Entry 6WXY (X-ray diffraction, 2.10 A resolution); this record covers chains B and C of the 3 polymer chains in the assembly.

[Chain B (and C)]
Name: Card1
Organism: Treponema succinifaciens (strain ATCC 33096 / DSM 2489 / 6091)
Notes: chain C of this document is another copy of the same molecule, construct and numbering; everything in this record applies to it too
UniProt: F2NWD3 (F2NWD3_TRES6); residues 1-373 here = UniProt positions 1-373
Amino-acid sequence (382 residues; row label = number of the first residue in the row):
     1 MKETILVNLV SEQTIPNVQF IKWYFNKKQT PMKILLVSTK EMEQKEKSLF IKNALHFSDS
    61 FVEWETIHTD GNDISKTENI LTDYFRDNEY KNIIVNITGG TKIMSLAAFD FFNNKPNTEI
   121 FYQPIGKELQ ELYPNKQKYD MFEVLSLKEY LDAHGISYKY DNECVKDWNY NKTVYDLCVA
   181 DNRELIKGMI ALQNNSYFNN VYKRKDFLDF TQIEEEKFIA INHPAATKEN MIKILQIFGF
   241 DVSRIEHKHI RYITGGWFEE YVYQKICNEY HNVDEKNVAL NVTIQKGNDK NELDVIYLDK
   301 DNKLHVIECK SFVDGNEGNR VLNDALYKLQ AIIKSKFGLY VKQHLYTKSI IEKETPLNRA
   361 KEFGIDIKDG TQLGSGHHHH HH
Unresolved in the structure: 1, 374-382
Construct notes: expression tag (374-382)
Reported in the primary citation:
  - specificity-determining residues: Leu339 (proposed by the authors, not directly observed)
  - catalytic residues: Glu259, Asp294, Lys310 (proposed by the authors, not directly observed)
  - mutagenesis - E308A/K310A: abolished catalytic activity
  - mutagenesis - Y122A, I125A: abolished binding to cA4

[Chain B / chain C interface]
Pairs across the interface (61):
  Asn72(B) - Tyr122(C)
  Asn72(B) - Pro124(C)
  Asn72(B) - Lys127(C)
  Asn72(B) - Gln130(C)  hydrogen bond (backbone-side chain)
  Ile74(B) - Phe109(C)  hydrophobic
  Ser75(B) - Lys136(C)  hydrogen bond
  Ile97(B) - Lys102(C)
  Ile97(B) - Leu106(C)  hydrophobic
  Thr98(B) - Lys102(C)  hydrogen bond (backbone-side chain)
  Gly99(B) - Lys102(C)  hydrogen bond (backbone-side chain)
  Gly100(B) - Lys102(C)  hydrogen bond (backbone-side chain)
  Thr101(B) - Lys102(C)
  Lys102(B) - Ile97(C)
  Lys102(B) - Thr98(C)  hydrogen bond (side chain-backbone)
  Lys102(B) - Gly99(C)  hydrogen bond (side chain-backbone)
  Lys102(B) - Gly100(C)  hydrogen bond (side chain-backbone)
  Lys102(B) - Thr101(C)  hydrogen bond (side chain-backbone)
  Lys102(B) - Lys102(C)
  Lys102(B) - Ser105(C)  hydrogen bond
  Ile103(B) - Tyr122(C)  hydrophobic
  Ser105(B) - Lys102(C)  hydrogen bond
  Leu106(B) - Ile97(C)  hydrophobic
  Leu106(B) - Leu106(C)  hydrophobic
  Leu106(B) - Phe109(C)  hydrophobic
  Phe109(B) - Ile74(C)  hydrophobic
  Phe109(B) - Leu106(C)  hydrophobic
  Phe109(B) - Asp110(C)
  Asp110(B) - Phe109(C)
  Asp110(B) - Asp110(C)
  Tyr122(B) - Asn72(C)
  Tyr122(B) - Ile103(C)  hydrophobic
  Pro124(B) - Asn72(C)
  Lys127(B) - Asn72(C)
  Gln130(B) - Asn72(C)  hydrogen bond (side chain-backbone)
  Lys136(B) - Ser75(C)
  Asn319(B) - Asn319(C)
  Asn319(B) - Arg320(C)
  Asn319(B) - Asn323(C)  hydrogen bond (backbone-side chain)
  Arg320(B) - Asn319(C)
  Leu322(B) - Asn323(C)
  Asn323(B) - Asn319(C)
  Asn323(B) - Leu322(C)
  Asn323(B) - Asn323(C)
  Asn323(B) - Arg359(C)  hydrogen bond
  Asp324(B) - Arg359(C)  salt bridge
  Leu326(B) - Asn323(C)
  Leu326(B) - Phe363(C)
  Tyr327(B) - Arg359(C)
  Tyr327(B) - Glu362(C)  hydrogen bond
  Tyr327(B) - Phe363(C)  hydrophobic
  Gln330(B) - Gln330(C)  hydrogen bond
  Gln330(B) - Phe363(C)
  Ala331(B) - Glu362(C)
  Arg359(B) - Asn323(C)
  Arg359(B) - Asp324(C)  salt bridge
  Arg359(B) - Tyr327(C)
  Glu362(B) - Tyr327(C)  hydrogen bond
  Glu362(B) - Ala331(C)
  Phe363(B) - Leu326(C)
  Phe363(B) - Tyr327(C)  hydrophobic
  Phe363(B) - Gln330(C)
Interface residues without a listed pair, chain B (33 interface residues in all): Leu132, Ser335
Interface residues without a listed pair, chain C (32 interface residues in all): Leu132

[Summary]
Chain B and chain C form an interface of 33 and 32 residues respectively; the contacts include 17 hydrogen
bonds and 2 salt bridges. Polar contacts include Asp324(B)-Arg359(C), Asn72(B)-Gln130(C) and
Ser75(B)-Lys136(C). The paper reports catalytic residues Glu259(B), Asp294(B) and Lys310(B); Y122A and I125A
of chain B abolish binding to cA4.
Both chains are Card1 (Treponema succinifaciens (strain ATCC 33096 / DSM 2489 / 6091)). Entry 6WXY (crystal
structure of cA6-bound Card1) was determined by X-ray diffraction together with 6WXX and 6XL1 from the same
study.
